8IHS - chains A and B of the 8 polymer chains in the assembly; structure by electron microscopy, 2.50 A resolution.

[Chain A (and B)]
Name: Amidohydrolase family protein
Organism: Stenotrophomonas acidaminiphila
Notes: chain B of this document is another copy of the same molecule, construct and numbering; everything in this record applies to it too
UniProt: A0A7L8TXW5 (A0A7L8TXW5_9GAMM); numbering as in UniProt (aligned over 1-427)
Chain sequence (427 residues; numbered 1 to 427; the number before each row is that of its first residue):
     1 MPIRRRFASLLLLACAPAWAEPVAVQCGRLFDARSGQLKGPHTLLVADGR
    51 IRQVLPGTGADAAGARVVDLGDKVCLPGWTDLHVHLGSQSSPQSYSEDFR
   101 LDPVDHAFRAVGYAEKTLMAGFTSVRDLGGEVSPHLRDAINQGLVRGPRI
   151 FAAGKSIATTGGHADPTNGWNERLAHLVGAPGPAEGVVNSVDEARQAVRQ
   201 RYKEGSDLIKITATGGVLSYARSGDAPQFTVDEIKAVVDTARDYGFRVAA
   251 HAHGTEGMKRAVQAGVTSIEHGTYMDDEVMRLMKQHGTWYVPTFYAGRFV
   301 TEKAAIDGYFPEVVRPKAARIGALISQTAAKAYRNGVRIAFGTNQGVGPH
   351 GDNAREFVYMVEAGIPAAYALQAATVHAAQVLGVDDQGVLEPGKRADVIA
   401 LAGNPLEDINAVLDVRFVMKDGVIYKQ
Not modelled in the structure: 1-21, 58-64
Disulfides: Cys27-Cys75
Modified / non-standard residues: Lys210 (lysine nz-carboxylic acid; KCX)
Differences from the reference sequence: engineered mutation Asn344 (Asp in A0A7L8TXW5)
Metal / ion sites: Zn2+ site 1: His83, His85, Lys210; Zn2+ site 2: Lys210, His251, His271 (together with 97U)
Residues lining bound ligands: 97U: His83, His85, Ser88, Leu128, Gly129, Ser156, His163, Lys210, Gly216, Val217, Leu218, His251, His253, His271, Thr293, Ala296, Gly297, Val300, Ile325, Asn344, Val347

[Chain A / chain B interface]
Pairs across the interface - 22 pairs, chain A then chain B:
  Asp192(A) with Ser190(B)
  Arg195(A) with Asn189(B), hydrogen bond (side chain-backbone)
  Gln196(A) with Thr160(B); Asn189(B)
  Arg199(A) with Thr159(B); Thr160(B); Asn189(B), hydrogen bond; Gln228(B), hydrogen bond (side chain-backbone); Glu233(B), salt bridge
  Gln200(A) with Thr160(B)
  Tyr202(A) with Gly161(B); Arg222(B), hydrogen bond (backbone-side chain); Ser223(B), hydrogen bond
  Lys203(A) with Gly161(B); Asp165(B), salt bridge; Thr167(B), hydrogen bond; Asn168(B)
  Gly205(A) with Arg222(B)
  Ser206(A) with Arg222(B), hydrogen bond (backbone-side chain)
  Asp243(A) with Pro227(B); Arg260(B), salt bridge
  Tyr244(A) with Gln228(B)
Also at the interface, not in a pair above, chain A (13 interface residues in all): Asp207, Phe246
Also at the interface, not in a pair above, chain B (17 interface residues in all): Val188, Phe229, Thr230

[In short]
The interface between chain A and chain B involves 13 residues on one side and 17 on the other; the contacts
include 7 hydrogen bonds and 3 salt bridges. Polar contacts include Arg199(A)-Glu233(B), Lys203(A)-Asp165(B)
and Asp243(A)-Arg260(B). Ligands of chain A: 97U.
Both chains are Amidohydrolase family protein (Stenotrophomonas acidaminiphila). Entry 8IHS (Cryo-EM structure
of ochratoxin A-detoxifying amidohydrolase ADH3 in complex with ochratoxin A) was determined by electron
microscopy together with 8IHQ, 8IHR and 8J85 from the same study.
